3BBF - chains B and C of the 6 polymer chains in the assembly; structure by X-ray diffraction, 1.70 A resolution.

# Chain B (and C)
Protein: Nucleoside diphosphate kinase B
Organism: Homo sapiens
Notes: EC 2.7.4.6; chain C of this document is another copy of the same molecule, construct and numbering; everything in this record applies to it too
UniProt: P22392 (NDKB_HUMAN); residue numbers follow UniProt; this construct covers 2-152
Chain sequence (151 residues; row label = number of the first residue in the row):
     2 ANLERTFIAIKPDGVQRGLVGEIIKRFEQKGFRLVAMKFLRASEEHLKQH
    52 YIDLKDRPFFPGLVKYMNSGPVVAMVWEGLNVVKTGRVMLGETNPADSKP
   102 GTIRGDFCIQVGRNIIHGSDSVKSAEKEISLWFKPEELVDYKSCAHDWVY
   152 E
UniProt features mapped onto this chain:
  - active site: His118 (Pros-phosphohistidine intermediate)
  - binding site (ATP): Lys12, Phe60, Arg88, Thr94, Arg105, Asn115
  - mutagenesis: Arg88 (R88A: Decreased single-stranded DNA-binding and nucleotide-binding activity. No effect on 3D-structure)
Covalently attached groups: 2,3-dihydroxy-1,4-dithiobutane (DTT) linked to Cys145
Residues lining bound ligands: GDP (guanosine-5'-diphosphate): Lys12, Tyr52, Leu55, Phe60, Leu64, Arg88, Thr94, Arg105, Val112, Gly113, Asn115, Gly119
What the authors report for this chain:
  - binding site for GDP: Phe60, Arg88, Val112
  - binding site for 2,3-dihydroxy-1,4-dithiobutane: Cys145
  - post-translational modification sites: Cys145

# Chain B / chain C interface
Contacting residue pairs - 37 pairs, chain B then chain C:
  Pro13(B) - Trp149(C)  hydrophobic
  Asp14(B) - Trp149(C)
  Gln17(B) - Trp149(C)
  Arg18(B) - Gln30(C)  hydrogen bond (side chain-backbone)
  Arg18(B) - Lys31(C)
  Arg18(B) - Gly32(C)
  Arg18(B) - Val150(C)
  Glu23(B) - Gln30(C)
  Ser70(B) - Trp149(C)
  Ala97(B) - Asn82(C)
  Ala97(B) - Thr86(C)
  Pro101(B) - Val89(C)
  Pro101(B) - Met90(C)  hydrophobic
  Pro101(B) - Gly102(C)
  Pro101(B) - Thr103(C)
  Arg105(B) - Lys31(C)  hydrogen bond (backbone-side chain)
  Gly106(B) - Lys31(C)  hydrogen bond (backbone-side chain)
  Asp107(B) - Gln30(C)
  Asp107(B) - Lys31(C)  hydrogen bond (backbone-backbone)
  Phe108(B) - Gln30(C)
  Phe108(B) - Lys31(C)
  Cys109(B) - Lys31(C)  hydrogen bond (backbone-side chain)
  Ile110(B) - Lys31(C)
  Ile110(B) - Gly32(C)
  Ile110(B) - Phe33(C)  hydrophobic
  Ile110(B) - Leu81(C)
  Ile110(B) - Val150(C)  hydrophobic
  Ile110(B) - Tyr151(C)
  Gln111(B) - Val150(C)
  Gln111(B) - Tyr151(C)
  Gln111(B) - Glu152(C)  hydrogen bond (side chain-backbone)
  Gly113(B) - Glu152(C)
  Arg114(B) - Asp148(C)  hydrogen bond (side chain-backbone)
  Arg114(B) - Trp149(C)
  Arg114(B) - Val150(C)
  Arg114(B) - Tyr151(C)
  Arg114(B) - Glu152(C)
Also at the interface, not in a pair above, chain B (19 interface residues in all): Pro96, Gly102
Also at the interface, not in a pair above, chain C (18 interface residues in all): Arg27, Pro101

# Overview
19 residues of chain B face 18 of chain C across their interface; the contacts include 7 hydrogen bonds. Polar
contacts include Arg18(B)-Gln30(C), Arg105(B)-Lys31(C) and Gly106(B)-Lys31(C). Chain B binds GDP. From the
paper: a binding site for GDP at Phe60(B), Arg88(B) and Val112(B); a binding site for
2,3-dihydroxy-1,4-dithiobutane at Cys145(B).
Both chains are Nucleoside diphosphate kinase B (Homo sapiens). Entry 3BBF (Crystal structure of the NM23-H2
transcription factor complex with GDP) was determined by X-ray diffraction (same publication as 3BBB and
3BBC).
